6REP - chains 2 and 7 of the 31 polymer chains in the assembly; structure by electron microscopy, 3.10 A resolution.

# Chain 2
Molecule: ASA-2: Polytomella F-ATP synthase associated subunit 2
From: Polytomella sp. Pringsheim 198.80
Sequence (441 residues; row label = number of the first residue in the row):
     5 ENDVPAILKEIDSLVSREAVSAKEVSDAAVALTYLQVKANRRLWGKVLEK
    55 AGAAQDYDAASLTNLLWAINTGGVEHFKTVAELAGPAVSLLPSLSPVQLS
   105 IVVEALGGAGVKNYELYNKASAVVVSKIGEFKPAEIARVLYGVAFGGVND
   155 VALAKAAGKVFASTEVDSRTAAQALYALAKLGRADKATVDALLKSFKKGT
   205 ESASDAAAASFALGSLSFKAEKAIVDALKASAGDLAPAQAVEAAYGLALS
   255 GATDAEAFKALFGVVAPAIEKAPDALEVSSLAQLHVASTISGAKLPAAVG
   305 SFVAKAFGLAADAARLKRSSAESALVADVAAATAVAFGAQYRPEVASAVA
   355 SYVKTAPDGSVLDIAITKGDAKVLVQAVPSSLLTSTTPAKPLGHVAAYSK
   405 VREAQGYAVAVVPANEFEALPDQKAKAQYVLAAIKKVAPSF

# Chain 7
Molecule: Mitochondrial ATP synthase associated protein ASA7
From: Polytomella sp. Pringsheim 198.80
UniProtKB: D8V7I2 (D8V7I2_9CHLO); residue numbers follow UniProt; this construct covers 1-190
Sequence (190 residues; row label = number of the first residue in the row):
     1 MSSVRAGVEAGRRDLTTFTFSGLQDAPVAALSGSIKLNVAAKAGKAEVTV
    51 AAGAAKAATQVSAAALRKLSGSKISLAEVARISVLHSSIQNYLLSLSNER
   101 YQLLSQWPDFTTMYGKDFYYRAHPEDLKKFYDAADEYYKLYETVTEFDSL
   151 SALASQVVPNYAARRRSTVHPAIGSTVADGAFTNFLLSKQ
Unresolved in the structure: 1-14

# Chain 2 / chain 7 interface
Residue-residue contacts (111; chain 2 residue first):
  Glu5(2) with Lys56(7)
  Asn6(2) with Ala57(7); Ala58(7), hydrogen bond (side chain-backbone)
  Asp7(2) with Lys56(7); Ala57(7)
  Val8(2) with Ala57(7), hydrophobic
  Ile11(2) with Val50(7), hydrophobic; Ala51(7); Ala52(7), hydrophobic; Ala55(7), hydrophobic
  Glu14(2) with Ala52(7); Ala54(7), hydrogen bond (side chain-backbone); Ala55(7), hydrogen bond (side chain-backbone)
  Ile15(2) with Ile35(7), hydrophobic
  Leu18(2) with Ser34(7); Ile35(7), hydrophobic
  Arg21(2) with Ser34(7)
  Lys27(2) with Leu31(7); Ser32(7)
  Glu28(2) with Ser32(7), hydrogen bond
  Asp31(2) with Ala30(7); Leu31(7), hydrogen bond (side chain-backbone); Ser32(7), hydrogen bond (side chain-backbone); Ile35(7)
  Val34(2) with Pro27(7), hydrophobic; Leu37(7), hydrophobic
  Ala35(2) with Ile35(7), hydrophobic
  Thr37(2) with Leu66(7); Leu69(7)
  Tyr38(2) with Ala26(7); Pro27(7), hydrogen bond (side chain-backbone); Val39(7); Thr59(7), hydrogen bond (backbone-side chain); Val61(7)
  Leu39(2) with Val50(7), hydrophobic
  Gln40(2) with Val61(7); Ala65(7); Leu69(7)
  Lys42(2) with Leu69(7), hydrogen bond (side chain-backbone); Ser72(7), hydrogen bond (side chain-backbone); Ile74(7)
  Arg45(2) with Ile74(7), hydrogen bond (side chain-backbone); Ser75(7), hydrogen bond (side chain-backbone); Leu76(7)
  Trp48(2) with Leu76(7)
  Gly49(2) with Leu76(7)
  Leu52(2) with Leu76(7), hydrophobic
  Ala64(2) with Leu31(7), hydrophobic
  Ser65(2) with Leu31(7)
  Asn68(2) with Pro27(7); Leu31(7)
  Trp71(2) with Gly22(7); Leu23(7); Ala26(7), hydrophobic; Pro27(7)
  Asn74(2) with Leu15(7); Thr19(7); Ser21(7)
  Thr75(2) with Ser21(7), hydrogen bond (side chain-backbone); Leu66(7), hydrogen bond (side chain-backbone); Leu69(7); Ser70(7)
  Gly77(2) with Ser70(7); Lys73(7); Ile74(7), hydrogen bond (backbone-backbone)
  Val78(2) with Leu15(7); Ile74(7), hydrophobic; Leu76(7), hydrophobic
  Glu79(2) with Leu15(7), hydrogen bond (side chain-backbone); Lys73(7); Ser75(7); Leu76(7), hydrogen bond (backbone-backbone)
  His80(2) with Leu76(7); Glu78(7), salt bridge
  Lys82(2) with Glu78(7)
  Val101(2) with Asp25(7)
  Glu108(2) with Phe20(7); Ser21(7)
  Gly112(2) with Leu15(7); Thr16(7), hydrogen bond (backbone-backbone)
  Ala113(2) with Leu15(7)
  Lys136(2) with Gln24(7)
  Glu139(2) with Asp25(7)
  Arg142(2) with Phe20(7); Gln24(7), hydrogen bond (side chain-backbone); Asp25(7), salt bridge
  Tyr145(2) with Thr16(7), hydrogen bond; Phe18(7), hydrogen bond (side chain-backbone); Phe20(7), hydrophobic
  Phe149(2) with Thr16(7)
  Arg173(2) with Phe20(7); Gln24(7); Arg67(7)
  Gln177(2) with Phe20(7)
  Tyr180(2) with Thr17(7); Phe18(7), hydrophobic; Phe20(7), hydrophobic
  Glu205(2) with Ala64(7)
  Ser206(2) with Arg67(7), hydrogen bond
  Ser208(2) with Arg67(7), hydrogen bond
  Ala211(2) with Phe18(7)
  Ala212(2) with Phe18(7), hydrophobic; Phe20(7), hydrophobic
  Asp238(2) with Lys68(7), salt bridge
  Ala240(2) with Gly71(7)
  Ala242(2) with Thr17(7)
  Gln243(2) with Thr17(7); Phe18(7); Gly71(7)
  Glu246(2) with Thr17(7), hydrogen bond; Phe18(7)
Also at the interface, not in a pair above, chain 2 (62 interface residues in all): Ala10, Ala32, Gly76, Ala176, Asp209, Phe215
Also at the interface, not in a pair above, chain 7 (47 interface residues in all): Val48, Gly53, Ala63

# In short
62 residues of chain 2 and 47 residues of chain 7 are in contact, with 24 hydrogen bonds and 3 salt bridges.
Polar pairs include His80(2)-Glu78(7), Arg142(2)-Asp25(7) and Asp238(2)-Lys68(7).
Chain 2 is ASA-2: Polytomella F-ATP synthase associated subunit 2 and chain 7 is Mitochondrial ATP synthase
associated protein ASA7, both from Polytomella sp. Pringsheim 198.80; the structure, Cryo-EM structure of
Polytomella F-ATP synthase, Primary rotary state 3, composite map, was determined by electron microscopy,
deposited together with 6RD4, 6RD5, 6RD6, 6RD7, 6RD8, 6RD9 and 46 further entries.
